Entry 6J9F (electron microscopy, 3.95 A resolution); this record covers chains A and B of the 9 polymer chains in the assembly.

Chain A (and B):
Molecule: DNA-directed RNA polymerase subunit alpha
Organism: Xanthomonas oryzae pv. oryzae PXO99A
Notes: EC 2.7.7.6; chain B of this document is another copy of the same molecule, construct and numbering; everything in this record applies to it too
UniProtKB: B2SQT4 (RPOA_XANOP); numbering as in UniProt (aligned over 1-332)
Amino-acid sequence (346 residues; row label = number of the first residue in the row; numbers below 1 keep their minus sign (Met-13 is residue -13)):
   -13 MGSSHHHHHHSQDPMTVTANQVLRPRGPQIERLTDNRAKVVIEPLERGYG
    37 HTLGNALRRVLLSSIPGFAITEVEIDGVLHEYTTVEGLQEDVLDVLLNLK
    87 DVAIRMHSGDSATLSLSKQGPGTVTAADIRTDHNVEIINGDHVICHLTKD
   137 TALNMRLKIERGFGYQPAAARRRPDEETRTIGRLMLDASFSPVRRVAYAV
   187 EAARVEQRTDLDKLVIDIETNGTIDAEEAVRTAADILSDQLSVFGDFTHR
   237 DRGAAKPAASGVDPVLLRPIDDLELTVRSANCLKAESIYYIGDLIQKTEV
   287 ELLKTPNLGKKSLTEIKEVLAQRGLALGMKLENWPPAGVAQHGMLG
Disordered / not traced: -13 to 10, 159-164, 232-332 (chain B: -13 to 8, 106-109, 155-169, 231-332)
Construct notes: initiating methionine (-13); expression tag (-12 to 0)

Interface between chain A and chain B:
Residue-residue contacts (37; chain A residue first):
  Pro11(A) - Val229(B)  hydrophobic
  Arg12(A) - Val229(B)
  Pro14(A) - Phe230(B)  hydrophobic
  Ile28(A) - Phe230(B)  hydrophobic
  Leu31(A) - Gln226(B)
  Glu32(A) - Gln226(B)
  Arg33(A) - Ser49(B)
  Gly34(A) - Arg45(B)
  Gly34(A) - Ser49(B)  hydrogen bond (backbone-side chain)
  Tyr35(A) - Ser50(B)  hydrogen bond
  Tyr35(A) - Ile222(B)
  Tyr35(A) - Gln226(B)
  Thr38(A) - Ala42(B)
  Thr38(A) - Arg45(B)
  Leu39(A) - Leu227(B)  hydrophobic
  Asn41(A) - Asn41(B)  hydrogen bond
  Ala42(A) - Thr38(B)
  Arg45(A) - Gly34(B)
  Arg45(A) - His37(B)
  Arg45(A) - Thr38(B)
  Ser49(A) - Tyr35(B)
  Ser50(A) - Tyr35(B)  hydrogen bond
  Val216(A) - Phe230(B)  hydrophobic
  Ala220(A) - Phe230(B)  hydrophobic
  Ile222(A) - Tyr35(B)
  Leu223(A) - Leu227(B)  hydrophobic
  Asp225(A) - Arg10(B)  salt bridge
  Gln226(A) - Leu9(B)
  Gln226(A) - Leu31(B)
  Leu227(A) - Leu39(B)  hydrophobic
  Leu227(A) - Leu223(B)  hydrophobic
  Val229(A) - Pro11(B)
  Val229(A) - Gly13(B)
  Phe230(A) - Pro14(B)  hydrophobic
  Phe230(A) - Ile28(B)  hydrophobic
  Phe230(A) - Val216(B)  hydrophobic
  Phe230(A) - Ala220(B)  hydrophobic
Also at the interface, not in a pair above, chain A (30 interface residues in all): Gly13, Leu43, Val46, Phe149, Ser224
Also at the interface, not in a pair above, chain B (29 interface residues in all): Arg33, Val46, Arg194, Ser224

In short:
30 residues of chain A face 29 of chain B across their interface; the contacts include 4 hydrogen bonds and 1
salt bridge. Polar contacts include Asp225(A)-Arg10(B), Gly34(A)-Ser49(B) and Tyr35(A)-Ser50(B).
Both chains are DNA-directed RNA polymerase subunit alpha (Xanthomonas oryzae pv. oryzae PXO99A). Entry 6J9F
(Cryo-EM structure of Xanthomonos oryzae transcription elongation complex with the bacteriophage protein P7)
was determined by electron microscopy together with 6J9E from the same study.
